PDB entry 6I3M | electron microscopy, 3.93 A resolution | chains A and E of the 16 polymer chains in the assembly

[Chain A]
Name: Translation initiation factor eIF-2B subunit alpha
Organism: Saccharomyces cerevisiae S288C
UniProtKB: P14741 (EI2BA_YEAST); residue numbers follow UniProt; this construct covers 1-305
Sequence (305 residues; numbered 1 to 305; the number before each row is that of its first residue):
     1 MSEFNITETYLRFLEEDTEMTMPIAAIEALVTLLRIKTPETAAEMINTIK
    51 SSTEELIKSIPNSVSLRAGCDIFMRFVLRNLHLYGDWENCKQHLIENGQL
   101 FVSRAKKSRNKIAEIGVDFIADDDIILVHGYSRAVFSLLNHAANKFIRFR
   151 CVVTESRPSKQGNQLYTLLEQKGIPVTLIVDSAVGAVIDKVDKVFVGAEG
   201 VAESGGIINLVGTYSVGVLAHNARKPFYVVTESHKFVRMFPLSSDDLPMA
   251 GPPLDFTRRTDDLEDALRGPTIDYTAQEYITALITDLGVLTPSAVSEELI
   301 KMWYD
UniProt features mapped onto this chain:
  - modified residue: Ser2 (N-acetylserine), Thr291 (Phosphothreonine)

[Chain E]
Name: Translation initiation factor eIF-2B subunit beta
Organism: Saccharomyces cerevisiae S288C
UniProtKB: P32502 (EI2BB_YEAST); residue numbers follow UniProt; this construct covers 1-381
Sequence (381 residues; row label = number of the first residue in the row):
     1 MSSQAFTSVHPNAATSDVNVTIDTFVAKLKRRQVQGSYAIALETLQLLMR
    51 FISAARWNHVNDLIEQIRDLGNSLEKAHPTAFSCGNVIRRILAVLRDEVE
   101 EDTMSTTVTSTSVAEPLISSMFNLLQKPEQPHQNRKNSSGSSSMKTKTDY
   151 RQVAIQGIKDLIDEIKNIDEGIQQIAIDLIHDHEILLTPTPDSKTVLKFL
   201 ITARERSNRTFTVLVTEGFPNNTKNAHEFAKKLAQHNIETLVVPDSAVFA
   251 LMSRVGKVIIGTKAVFVNGGTISSNSGVSSVCECAREFRTPVFAVAGLYK
   301 LSPLYPFDVEKFVEFGGSQRILPRMDPRKRLDTVNQITDYVPPENIDIYI
   351 TNVGGFNPSFIYRIAWDNYKQIDVHLDKNKA
Not modelled in the structure: 1-15, 130-141

[Interface between chain A and chain E]
Pairs across the interface - 32 pairs, chain A then chain E:
  Phe76(A) - Phe122(E)  hydrophobic
  Arg79(A) - Phe122(E)
  Arg79(A) - Asn123(E)
  Asn97(A) - Gln126(E)
  Asn97(A) - Pro128(E)
  Leu100(A) - Lys127(E)
  Phe101(A) - Phe122(E)  hydrophobic
  Phe101(A) - Leu125(E)  hydrophobic
  Glu114(A) - Ala381(E)
  Asp118(A) - Phe307(E)
  Phe119(A) - Tyr305(E)  hydrophobic
  Phe119(A) - Phe307(E)  hydrophobic
  Ala121(A) - Asp308(E)
  Tyr228(A) - Tyr305(E)
  Thr281(A) - Glu344(E)
  Ala282(A) - Tyr305(E)
  Leu287(A) - Ser120(E)
  Leu287(A) - Met121(E)  hydrophobic
  Val289(A) - Tyr305(E)  hydrophobic
  Thr291(A) - Tyr362(E)
  Ser293(A) - Ser359(E)  hydrogen bond (side chain-backbone)
  Ser293(A) - Tyr362(E)  hydrogen bond (backbone-side chain)
  Ala294(A) - Tyr362(E)
  Glu297(A) - Tyr362(E)  hydrogen bond
  Glu297(A) - Arg363(E)  salt bridge
  Glu298(A) - Ser119(E)  hydrogen bond
  Glu298(A) - Ser120(E)  hydrogen bond
  Glu298(A) - Met121(E)  hydrogen bond (side chain-backbone)
  Lys301(A) - Ile118(E)  hydrogen bond (side chain-backbone)
  Lys301(A) - Ser119(E)
  Met302(A) - Ser119(E)
  Met302(A) - Met121(E)  hydrophobic
Also at the interface, not in a pair above, chain A (27 interface residues in all): Arg75, Leu83, His93, Arg104, Ile115, Phe236
Also at the interface, not in a pair above, chain E (21 interface residues in all): Leu117, Phe360, His375

[Overview]
The interface between chain A and chain E involves 27 residues on one side and 21 on the other, with 7
hydrogen bonds and 1 salt bridge. Polar pairs include Glu297(A)-Arg363(E), Ser293(A)-Ser359(E) and
Ser293(A)-Tyr362(E).
Here chain A is Translation initiation factor eIF-2B subunit alpha and chain E is Translation initiation
factor eIF-2B subunit beta, both from Saccharomyces cerevisiae S288C. Entry 6I3M (eIF2B:eIF2 complex,
phosphorylated on eIF2 alpha serine 52) was determined by electron microscopy together with 6I7T from the same
study.
